2RED - chain A; structure by X-ray diffraction, 2.10 A resolution.

== Chain A ==
Protein: Phosphatidylinositol-4-phosphate 3-kinase C2 domain-containing alpha polypeptide
From: Homo sapiens
Notes: EC 2.7.1.154; fragment: px-domain, residues 1421-1532
Reference sequence: O00443 (P3C2A_HUMAN); residue numbers follow UniProt; this construct covers 1421-1532
Amino-acid sequence (121 residues; each row starts with the number of its first residue):
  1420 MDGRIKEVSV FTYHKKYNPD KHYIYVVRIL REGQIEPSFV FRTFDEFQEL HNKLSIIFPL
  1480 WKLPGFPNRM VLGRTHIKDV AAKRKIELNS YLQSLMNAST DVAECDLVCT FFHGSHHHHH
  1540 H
Disordered / not traced: 1490-1492, 1537-1540
Construct notes: expression tag (1420, 1533-1540)
Reported in the primary citation:
  - conformationally variable residues (order/disorder transition, side-chain flip): Arg1488, Met1489, Val1490 to Gly1492
  - mutagenesis - R1488A (7-fold): decreased binding to PtdIns(4,5)P2 (citing earlier work)
  - specificity-determining residues: Asp1464 (proposed by the authors, not directly observed)

== In short ==
From the paper: R1488A reduces binding to PtdIns(4,5)P2; the specificity determinant Asp1464.
Chain A is Phosphatidylinositol-4-phosphate 3-kinase C2 domain-containing alpha polypeptide (Homo sapiens);
the structure, Crystal structures of C2ALPHA-PI3 kinase PX-domain domain indicate conformational change
associated with ligand binding, was determined by X-ray diffraction (same publication as 2REA).
